PDB entry 5VOY | electron microscopy, 7.90 A resolution (low resolution: residue-level contacts below are approximate; hydrogen-bond / salt-bridge calls are withheld) | chains A and F of the 33 polymer chains in the assembly

[Chain A]
Name: V-type proton ATPase catalytic subunit A
Source organism: Saccharomyces cerevisiae (strain ATCC 204508 / S288c)
Notes: EC 3.6.3.14, 3.1.-.-
Reference sequence: P17255 (VATA_YEAST); numbering as in UniProt; present here: 1-283, 738-1071
Amino-acid sequence (617 residues; each row starts with the number of its first residue; note: 454 numbers in that range are skipped by the numbering (no residue carries them; nothing is unmodelled there)):
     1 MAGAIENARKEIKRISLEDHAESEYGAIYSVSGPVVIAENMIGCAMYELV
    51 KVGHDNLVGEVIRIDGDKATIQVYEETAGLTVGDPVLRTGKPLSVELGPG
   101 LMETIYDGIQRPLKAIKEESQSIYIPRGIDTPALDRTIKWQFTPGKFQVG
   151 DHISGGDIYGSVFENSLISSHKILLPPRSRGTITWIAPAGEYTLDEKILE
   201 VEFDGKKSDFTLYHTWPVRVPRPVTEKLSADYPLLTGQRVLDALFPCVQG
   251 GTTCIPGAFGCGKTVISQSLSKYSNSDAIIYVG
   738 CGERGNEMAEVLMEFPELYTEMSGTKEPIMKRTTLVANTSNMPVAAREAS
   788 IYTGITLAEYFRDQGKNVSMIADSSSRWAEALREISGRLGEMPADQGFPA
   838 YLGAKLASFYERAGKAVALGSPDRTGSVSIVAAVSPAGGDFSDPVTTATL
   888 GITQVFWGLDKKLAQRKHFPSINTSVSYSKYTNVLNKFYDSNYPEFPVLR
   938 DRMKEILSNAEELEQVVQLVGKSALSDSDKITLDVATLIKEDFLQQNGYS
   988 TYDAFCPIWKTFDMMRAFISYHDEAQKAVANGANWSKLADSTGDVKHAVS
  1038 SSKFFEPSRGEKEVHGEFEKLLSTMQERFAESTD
Not modelled in the structure: 1-24
Swiss-Prot annotation at these positions:
  - binding site (ATP): Gly257 to Thr264
  - modified residue: Ala2 (N-acetylalanine), Thr131 (Phosphothreonine), Ser858 (Phosphoserine), Ser928 (Phosphoserine)

[Chain F]
Name: V-type proton ATPase subunit B
Source organism: Saccharomyces cerevisiae (strain ATCC 204508 / S288c)
Reference sequence: P16140 (VATB_YEAST); residue numbers follow UniProt; this construct covers 1-517
Amino-acid sequence (517 residues; row label = number of the first residue in the row):
     1 MVLSDKELFAINKKAVEQGFNVKPRLNYNTVSGVNGPLVILEKVKFPRYN
    51 EIVNLTLPDGTVRQGQVLEIRGDRAIVQVFEGTSGIDVKKTTVEFTGESL
   101 RIPVSEDMLGRIFDGSGRPIDNGPKVFAEDYLDINGSPINPYARIYPEEM
   151 ISTGVSAIDTMNSIARGQKIPIFSASGLPHNEIAAQICRQAGLVRPTKDV
   201 HDGHEENFSIVFAAMGVNLETARFFKQDFEENGSLERTSLFLNLANDPTI
   251 ERIITPRLALTTAEYLAYQTERHVLTILTDMSSYADALREVSAAREEVPG
   301 RRGYPGYMYTDLSTIYERAGRVEGRNGSITQIPILTMPNDDITHPIPDLT
   351 GYITEGQIFVDRQLHNKGIYPPINVLPSLSRLMKSAIGEGMTRKDHGDVS
   401 NQLYAKYAIGKDAAAMKAVVGEEALSIEDKLSLEFLEKFEKTFITQGAYE
   451 DRTVFESLDQAWSLLRIYPKEMLNRISPKILDEFYDRARDDADEDEEDPD
   501 TRSSGKKKDASQEESLI
Not modelled in the structure: 1-28, 486-517
Swiss-Prot annotation at these positions:
  - binding site (ATP): Arg381
  - modified residue (Phosphoserine): Ser4, Ser137, Ser503, Ser504, Ser511, Ser515
  - cross-link (Glycyl lysine isopeptide (Lys-Gly)): Lys14 (interchain with G-Cter in ubiquitin), Lys508 (interchain with G-Cter in ubiquitin)

[Interface between chain A and chain F]
Contacting residue pairs (13; chain A residue first):
  Ile42(A) - Val88(F)
  Ile42(A) - Lys89(F)
  Ile42(A) - Lys90(F)
  Cys44(A) - Ile86(F)
  Ala45(A) - Ile86(F)
  Met46(A) - Ile86(F)
  Arg63(A) - Val34(F)
  Ile64(A) - Gly33(F)
  Ile64(A) - Val34(F)
  Gly66(A) - Ser32(F)
  Ala831(A) - Arg302(F)
  Ala831(A) - Gly303(F)
  Ala841(A) - Ala245(F)
Interface residues without a listed pair, chain A (16 interface residues in all): Ile62, Asp65, Pro830, Ala837, Ala844, Ser845, Thr884
Interface residues without a listed pair, chain F (16 interface residues in all): Gly36, Ser84, Gly85, Asp87, Asp286, Pro338

[In short]
Chain A and chain F each contribute 16 residues to their interface. UniProt lists 8 ATP-binding residues on
chain A; ATP-binding residue Arg381(F) on chain F.
Here chain A is V-type proton ATPase catalytic subunit A and chain F is V-type proton ATPase subunit B, both
from Saccharomyces cerevisiae (strain ATCC 204508 / S288c). Entry 5VOY (Yeast V-ATPase in complex with
Legionella pneumophila effector SidK (rotational state 2)) was determined by electron microscopy together with
5VOZ, 5VOX, 5UF5 and 5UFK from the same study.
